6M6V - chains B and C of the 7 polymer chains in the assembly; structure by X-ray diffraction, 3.08 A resolution.

Chain B (and C):
Molecule: Toxin-antitoxin system toxin HepN family
From: Shewanella oneidensis MR-1
Notes: chain C of this document is another copy of the same molecule, construct and numbering; everything in this record applies to it too
Reference sequence: Q8ECH6 (Q8ECH6_SHEON); residues 1-133 here = UniProt positions 1-133
Amino-acid sequence (133 residues; each row starts with the number of its first residue):
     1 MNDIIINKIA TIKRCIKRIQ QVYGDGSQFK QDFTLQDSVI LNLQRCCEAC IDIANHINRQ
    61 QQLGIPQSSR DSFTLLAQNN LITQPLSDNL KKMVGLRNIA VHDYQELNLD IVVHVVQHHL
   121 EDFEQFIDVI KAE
Unresolved in the structure: 1
Reported in the primary citation:
  - post-translational modification sites: Y104
  - binding site for the 3-nt RNA strand: R70, Y104
  - conformationally variable residues (loop rearrangement): Y104
  - mutagenesis - Y104A: decreased growth with Toxin-antitoxin system antidote Mnt family

Chain B / chain C interface:
Residue-residue contacts (31):
  K8(B) - D103(C)  salt bridge
  R18(B) - F33(C)
  R18(B) - T34(C)  hydrogen bond
  R18(B) - D37(C)  salt bridge
  V22(B) - T34(C)
  F33(B) - R18(C)
  T34(B) - R18(C)  hydrogen bond
  T34(B) - T34(C)
  T34(B) - S38(C)
  D37(B) - R18(C)  salt bridge
  D37(B) - S38(C)  hydrogen bond
  D37(B) - L41(C)
  D37(B) - N42(C)
  D37(B) - R45(C)  salt bridge
  S38(B) - T34(C)
  S38(B) - D37(C)  hydrogen bond
  I40(B) - L41(C)  hydrophobic
  I40(B) - R45(C)
  L41(B) - D37(C)
  L41(B) - Q44(C)
  N42(B) - D37(C)
  Q44(B) - Q44(C)  hydrogen bond
  R45(B) - D37(C)  salt bridge
  E48(B) - V101(C)
  D52(B) - H102(C)
  R97(B) - Q44(C)
  A100(B) - R45(C)
  V101(B) - Q44(C)
  V101(B) - R45(C)
  H102(B) - K8(C)  hydrogen bond (backbone-side chain)
  H102(B) - E48(C)  salt bridge
Other interface residues (no listed pair), chain B (20 interface residues in all): L35, D103
Other interface residues (no listed pair), chain C (18 interface residues in all): T11, R14, V22, I40

Summary:
20 residues of chain B and 18 residues of chain C are in contact, with 6 hydrogen bonds and 6 salt bridges.
Polar contacts include K8(B)-D103(C), R18(B)-D37(C) and D37(B)-R45(C). From the paper: a binding site for the
3-nt RNA strand at R70(B) and Y104(B); Y104A of chain B reduces growth with Toxin-antitoxin system antidote
Mnt family.
Chain B and chain C are both Toxin-antitoxin system toxin HepN family (Shewanella oneidensis MR-1); the
structure, Crystal structure the toxin-antitoxin MntA-HepT, was determined by X-ray diffraction, deposited
together with 6M6U, 6M6W and 7BXO.
